PDB entry 4NB8 | X-ray diffraction, 2.01 A resolution | chains B and C of the 6 polymer chains in the assembly

== Chain B (and C) ==
Molecule: Terminal oxygenase component of carbazole
Notes: EC 1.14.12.22; chain C of this document is another copy of the same molecule, construct and numbering; everything in this record applies to it too
UniProt: Q84II6 (Q84II6_JANS3); numbering as in UniProt (aligned over 1-384)
Chain sequence (392 residues; row label = number of the first residue in the row):
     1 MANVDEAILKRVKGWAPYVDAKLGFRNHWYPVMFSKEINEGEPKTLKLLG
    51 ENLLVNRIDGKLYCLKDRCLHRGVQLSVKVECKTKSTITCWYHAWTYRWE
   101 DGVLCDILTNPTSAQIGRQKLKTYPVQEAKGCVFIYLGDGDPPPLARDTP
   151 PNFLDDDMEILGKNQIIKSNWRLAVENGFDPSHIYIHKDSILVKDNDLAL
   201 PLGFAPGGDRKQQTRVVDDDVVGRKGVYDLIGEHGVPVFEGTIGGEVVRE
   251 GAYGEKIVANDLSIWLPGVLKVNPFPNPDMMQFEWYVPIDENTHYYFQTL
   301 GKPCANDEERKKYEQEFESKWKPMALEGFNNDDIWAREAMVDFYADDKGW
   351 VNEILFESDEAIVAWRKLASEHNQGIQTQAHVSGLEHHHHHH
Unresolved in the structure: 1, 390-392
Differences from the reference sequence: engineered mutation L262 (Ile in Q84II6); expression tag (385-392)
Ion coordination: 2Fe-2S cluster Fe: C69, H71, C90, H93; Fe2+: H183, H187, D333
Residues lining bound ligands: 2Fe-2S cluster (FES): C69, H71, R72, V74, C90, Y92, H93, A94, W95
From the paper describing this entry:
  - mutagenesis - I262L (3-fold): increased catalytic activity on anthracene (citing earlier work)

== Interface between chain B and chain C ==
Residue-residue contacts (78):
  R11(B) - H387(C)
  R11(B) - H388(C)  hydrogen bond
  E176(B) - R72(C)  salt bridge
  N177(B) - Y92(C)  hydrogen bond
  D180(B) - H93(C)  salt bridge
  S182(B) - H93(C)
  S182(B) - T109(C)
  H183(B) - Y92(C)
  H183(B) - H93(C)
  Y185(B) - E81(C)  hydrogen bond
  Y185(B) - K83(C)
  Y185(B) - T89(C)
  Y185(B) - C90(C)
  Y185(B) - W91(C)
  Y185(B) - Y92(C)
  Y185(B) - A94(C)
  Y185(B) - L108(C)
  Y185(B) - T109(C)
  I186(B) - W91(C)
  I186(B) - Y92(C)
  K188(B) - E81(C)  salt bridge
  L202(B) - T109(C)
  G203(B) - T109(C)
  F204(B) - T109(C)  hydrogen bond (backbone-backbone)
  F204(B) - N110(C)
  A205(B) - N110(C)
  A205(B) - T112(C)
  P206(B) - N110(C)
  P206(B) - T112(C)
  V238(B) - L108(C)
  V238(B) - P111(C)
  T242(B) - D106(C)
  T242(B) - L108(C)
  I243(B) - K83(C)
  I243(B) - T84(C)
  I243(B) - T87(C)
  I243(B) - T89(C)
  I243(B) - T96(C)
  I243(B) - D106(C)
  I243(B) - L108(C)  hydrophobic
  G244(B) - D106(C)  hydrogen bond (backbone-side chain)
  V248(B) - K83(C)
  V248(B) - T84(C)
  V248(B) - L108(C)  hydrophobic
  W335(B) - V78(C)  hydrophobic
  W335(B) - K79(C)
  W335(B) - W91(C)  hydrophobic
  A336(B) - W91(C)  hydrophobic
  A339(B) - V74(C)
  A339(B) - W91(C)  hydrophobic
  M340(B) - R72(C)
  M340(B) - V74(C)  hydrophobic
  M340(B) - Y92(C)
  F343(B) - R72(C)
  F343(B) - G73(C)
  Y344(B) - R72(C)  hydrogen bond
  D346(B) - S383(C)
  K348(B) - E386(C)  salt bridge
  N352(B) - S383(C)
  E353(B) - H71(C)
  I354(B) - L70(C)  hydrogen bond (backbone-backbone)
  I354(B) - H71(C)  hydrogen bond (backbone-backbone)
  I354(B) - W95(C)
  I354(B) - Q115(C)
  I354(B) - Q119(C)
  L355(B) - Q115(C)  hydrogen bond (backbone-side chain)
  F356(B) - H71(C)
  F356(B) - W95(C)
  F356(B) - I107(C)  hydrophobic
  F356(B) - T109(C)
  F356(B) - S113(C)
  F356(B) - Q115(C)
  E357(B) - N110(C)  hydrogen bond
  E357(B) - S113(C)  hydrogen bond
  E357(B) - A114(C)  hydrogen bond (side chain-backbone)
  D359(B) - H71(C)  salt bridge
  I362(B) - R72(C)
  R366(B) - R72(C)
Also at the interface, not in a pair above, chain B (39 interface residues in all): G241, R249, D342
Also at the interface, not in a pair above, chain C (37 interface residues in all): R68, Q75, G384

== Summary ==
Chain B and chain C form an interface of 39 and 37 residues respectively, with 12 hydrogen bonds and 5 salt
bridges. Polar pairs include E176(B)-R72(C), D180(B)-H93(C) and K188(B)-E81(C). Ligands of chain B: 2Fe-2S
cluster. From the paper: I262L of chain B increases catalytic activity on anthracene.
Chain B and chain C are both Terminal oxygenase component of carbazole; the structure, Oxygenase with Ile262
replaced by Leu and ferredoxin complex of carbazole 1,9a-dioxygenase, was determined by X-ray diffraction,
deposited together with 4NB9, 4NBA, 4NBB, 4NBC, 4NBD, 4NBE and 3 further entries.
